PDB entry 4XLR | X-ray diffraction, 4.30 A resolution (low resolution: residue-level contacts below are approximate; hydrogen-bond / salt-bridge calls are withheld) | chains D and E of the 10 polymer chains in the assembly

== Chain D ==
Protein: DNA-directed RNA polymerase subunit beta'
Organism: Thermus aquaticus
Notes: EC 2.7.7.6
UniProtKB: Q9KWU6 (RPOC_THEAQ); numbering as in UniProt (aligned over 1-1524)
Sequence (1524 residues; row label = number of the first residue in the row):
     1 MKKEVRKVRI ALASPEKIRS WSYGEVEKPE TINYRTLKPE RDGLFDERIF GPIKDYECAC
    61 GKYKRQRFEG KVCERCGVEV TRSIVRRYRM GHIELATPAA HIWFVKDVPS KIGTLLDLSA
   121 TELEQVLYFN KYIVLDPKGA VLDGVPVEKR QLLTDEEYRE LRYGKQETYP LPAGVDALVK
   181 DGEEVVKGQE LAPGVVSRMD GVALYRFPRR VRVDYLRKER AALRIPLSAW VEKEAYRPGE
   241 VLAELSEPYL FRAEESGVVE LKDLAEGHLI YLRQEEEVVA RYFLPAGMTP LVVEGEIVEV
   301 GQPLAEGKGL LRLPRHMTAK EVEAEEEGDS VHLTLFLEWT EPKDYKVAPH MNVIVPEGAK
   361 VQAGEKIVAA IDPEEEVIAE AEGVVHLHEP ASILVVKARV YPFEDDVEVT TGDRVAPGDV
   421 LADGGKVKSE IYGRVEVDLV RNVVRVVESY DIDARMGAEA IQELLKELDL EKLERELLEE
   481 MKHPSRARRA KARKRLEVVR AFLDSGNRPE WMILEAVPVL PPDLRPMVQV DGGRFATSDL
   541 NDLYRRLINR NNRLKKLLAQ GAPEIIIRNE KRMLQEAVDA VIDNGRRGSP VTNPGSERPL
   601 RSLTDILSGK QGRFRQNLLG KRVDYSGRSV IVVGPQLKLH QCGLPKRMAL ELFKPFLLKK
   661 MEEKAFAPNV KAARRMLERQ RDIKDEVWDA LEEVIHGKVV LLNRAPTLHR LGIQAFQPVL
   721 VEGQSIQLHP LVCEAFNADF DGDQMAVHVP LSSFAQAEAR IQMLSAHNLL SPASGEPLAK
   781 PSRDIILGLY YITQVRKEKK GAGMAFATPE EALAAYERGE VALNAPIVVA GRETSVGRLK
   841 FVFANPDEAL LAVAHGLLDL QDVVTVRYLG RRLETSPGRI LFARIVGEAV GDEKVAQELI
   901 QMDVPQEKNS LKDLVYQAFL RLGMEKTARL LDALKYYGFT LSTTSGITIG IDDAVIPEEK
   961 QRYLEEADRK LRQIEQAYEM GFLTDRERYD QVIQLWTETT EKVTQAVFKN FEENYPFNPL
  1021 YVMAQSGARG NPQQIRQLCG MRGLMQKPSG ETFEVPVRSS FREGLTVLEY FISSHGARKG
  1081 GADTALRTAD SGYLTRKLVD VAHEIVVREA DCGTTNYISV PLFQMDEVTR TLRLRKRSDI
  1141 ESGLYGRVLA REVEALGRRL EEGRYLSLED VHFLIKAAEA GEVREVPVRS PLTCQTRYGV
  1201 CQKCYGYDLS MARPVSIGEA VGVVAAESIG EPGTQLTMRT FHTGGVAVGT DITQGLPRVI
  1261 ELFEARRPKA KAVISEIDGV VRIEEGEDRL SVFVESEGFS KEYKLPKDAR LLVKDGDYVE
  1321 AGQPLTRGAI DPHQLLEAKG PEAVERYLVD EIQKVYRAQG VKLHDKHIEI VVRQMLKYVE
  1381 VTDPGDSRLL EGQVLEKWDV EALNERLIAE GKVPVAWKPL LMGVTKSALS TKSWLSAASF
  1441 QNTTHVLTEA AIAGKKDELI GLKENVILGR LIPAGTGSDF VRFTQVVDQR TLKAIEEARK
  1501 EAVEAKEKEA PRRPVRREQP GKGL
Disordered / not traced: 1, 1239-1252, 1506-1524
Ion coordination: Zn2+ site 1: Cys58, Cys60, Cys73, Cys76; Mg2+: Asp739, Asp741, Asp743 (shared with 1 residue of chain Q); Zn2+ site 2: Cys1112, Arg1189, Cys1194, Cys1201, Cys1204
Curated features (UniProtKB/Swiss-Prot):
  - binding site (Zn(2+)): Cys58, Cys60, Cys73, Cys76, Cys1112, Cys1194, Cys1201, Cys1204
  - binding site (Mg(2+)): Asp739, Asp741, Asp743

== Chain E ==
Protein: DNA-directed RNA polymerase subunit omega
Organism: Thermus aquaticus
Notes: EC 2.7.7.6
UniProtKB: Q9EVV4 (RPOZ_THEAQ); numbering as in UniProt (aligned over 1-99)
Sequence (99 residues; numbered 1 to 99; the number before each row is that of its first residue):
     1 MAEPGIDKLF GMVDSKYRLT VVVAKRAQQL LRHRFKNTVL EPEERPKMRT LEGLYDDPNA
    61 VTWAMKELLT GRLFFGENLV PEDRLQKEME RLYPTEEEA
Disordered / not traced: 1, 95-99

== Interface between chain D and chain E ==
Pairs across the interface - 104 pairs, chain D then chain E:
  Lys638(D) - Ala2(E)
  His640(D) - Ala2(E)
  Asp689(D) - Leu51(E)
  Glu693(D) - Met48(E)
  Glu693(D) - Pro58(E)
  His696(D) - Asp57(E)
  His696(D) - Asn59(E)
  Gly697(D) - Asn59(E)
  Lys698(D) - Asn59(E)
  Arg710(D) - Lys16(E)
  Ser753(D) - Gln28(E)
  Phe754(D) - Ala24(E)
  Phe754(D) - Gln28(E)
  Gln756(D) - Val61(E)
  Ala757(D) - Val23(E)
  Glu758(D) - Thr20(E)
  Arg760(D) - Glu3(E)
  Arg760(D) - Asn59(E)
  Arg760(D) - Val61(E)
  Arg760(D) - Thr62(E)
  Ile761(D) - Leu19(E)
  Ile761(D) - Thr20(E)
  Ile761(D) - Val23(E)
  Gln762(D) - Lys16(E)
  Gln762(D) - Tyr17(E)
  Gln762(D) - Thr20(E)
  Ala766(D) - Ala2(E)
  His767(D) - Glu3(E)
  His767(D) - Ile6(E)
  Asn768(D) - Lys16(E)
  Gly923(D) - Asp7(E)
  Met924(D) - Ile6(E)
  Met924(D) - Asp7(E)
  Glu925(D) - Ala2(E)
  Glu925(D) - Pro4(E)
  Glu925(D) - Gly5(E)
  Glu925(D) - Ile6(E)
  Glu925(D) - Asp7(E)
  Ala928(D) - Ala2(E)
  Asp1208(D) - Lys16(E)
  Met1211(D) - Lys16(E)
  Arg1213(D) - Phe10(E)
  Arg1213(D) - Val13(E)
  Arg1213(D) - Asp14(E)
  Ser1216(D) - Lys16(E)
  Ser1216(D) - Tyr17(E)
  Ile1217(D) - Ser15(E)
  Ile1217(D) - Tyr17(E)
  Gly1218(D) - Tyr17(E)
  Glu1219(D) - Tyr17(E)
  Gly1475(D) - Tyr17(E)
  Thr1476(D) - Tyr17(E)
  Thr1476(D) - Thr20(E)
  Thr1476(D) - Val21(E)
  Phe1480(D) - Asp14(E)
  Phe1480(D) - Arg18(E)
  Phe1480(D) - Glu77(E)
  Val1481(D) - Ser15(E)
  Val1481(D) - Arg18(E)
  Val1481(D) - Val21(E)
  Arg1482(D) - Val21(E)
  Arg1482(D) - Lys25(E)
  Phe1483(D) - Glu77(E)
  Thr1484(D) - Arg18(E)
  Thr1484(D) - Val21(E)
  Thr1484(D) - Lys25(E)
  Thr1484(D) - Gly76(E)
  Thr1484(D) - Glu77(E)
  Gln1485(D) - Phe74(E)
  Gln1485(D) - Phe75(E)
  Gln1485(D) - Gly76(E)
  Gln1485(D) - Leu79(E)
  Gln1485(D) - Val80(E)
  Gln1485(D) - Glu82(E)
  Gln1485(D) - Leu85(E)
  Val1486(D) - Val22(E)
  Val1486(D) - Lys25(E)
  Val1486(D) - Arg26(E)
  Val1486(D) - Gln29(E)
  Val1486(D) - Phe74(E)
  Val1486(D) - Phe75(E)
  Val1487(D) - Leu73(E)
  Val1487(D) - Phe74(E)
  Val1487(D) - Leu79(E)
  Val1487(D) - Leu85(E)
  Asp1488(D) - Arg26(E)
  Asp1488(D) - Asn37(E)
  Asp1488(D) - Leu73(E)
  Asp1488(D) - Met89(E)
  Gln1489(D) - Val39(E)
  Gln1489(D) - Arg72(E)
  Gln1489(D) - Phe74(E)
  Arg1490(D) - Tyr93(E)
  Thr1491(D) - Met89(E)
  Thr1491(D) - Leu92(E)
  Thr1491(D) - Tyr93(E)
  Leu1492(D) - Phe74(E)
  Ala1494(D) - Glu88(E)
  Ala1494(D) - Leu92(E)
  Ile1495(D) - Val80(E)
  Ile1495(D) - Arg84(E)
  Ile1495(D) - Leu85(E)
  Ile1495(D) - Glu88(E)
  Ala1498(D) - Glu88(E)
Also at the interface, not in a pair above, chain D (52 interface residues in all): Lys660, Lys664, Ser752, Leu764
Also at the interface, not in a pair above, chain E (54 interface residues in all): Gly11, Leu31, Glu52, Tyr55, Met65, Asn78, Arg91

== Summary ==
The interface between chain D and chain E involves 52 residues on one side and 54 on the other. The Zn2+ site
1 is built by Cys58(D), Cys60(D), Cys73(D) and Cys76(D). Curated annotation (UniProt) lists 8 Zn2+-binding
residues and 3 Mg2+-binding residues on chain D.
Chain D is DNA-directed RNA polymerase subunit beta' and chain E is DNA-directed RNA polymerase subunit omega,
both from Thermus aquaticus; the structure, Crystal structure of T.aquaticus transcription initiation complex
with CarD containing bubble promoter and RNA, was determined by X-ray diffraction (same publication as 4XLS
and 4XAX).
